Entry 6W6H (electron microscopy, 3.30 A resolution); this record covers chains C and D of the 7 polymer chains in the assembly.

== Chain C (and D) ==
Protein: Chaperone protein ClpB
From: Mycobacterium tuberculosis
Notes: chain D of this document is another copy of the same molecule, construct and numbering; everything in this record applies to it too
Reference sequence: P9WPD0 (CLPB_MYCTO); numbering as in UniProt (aligned over 1-848)
Amino-acid sequence (848 residues; numbered 1 to 848; the number before each row is that of its first residue):
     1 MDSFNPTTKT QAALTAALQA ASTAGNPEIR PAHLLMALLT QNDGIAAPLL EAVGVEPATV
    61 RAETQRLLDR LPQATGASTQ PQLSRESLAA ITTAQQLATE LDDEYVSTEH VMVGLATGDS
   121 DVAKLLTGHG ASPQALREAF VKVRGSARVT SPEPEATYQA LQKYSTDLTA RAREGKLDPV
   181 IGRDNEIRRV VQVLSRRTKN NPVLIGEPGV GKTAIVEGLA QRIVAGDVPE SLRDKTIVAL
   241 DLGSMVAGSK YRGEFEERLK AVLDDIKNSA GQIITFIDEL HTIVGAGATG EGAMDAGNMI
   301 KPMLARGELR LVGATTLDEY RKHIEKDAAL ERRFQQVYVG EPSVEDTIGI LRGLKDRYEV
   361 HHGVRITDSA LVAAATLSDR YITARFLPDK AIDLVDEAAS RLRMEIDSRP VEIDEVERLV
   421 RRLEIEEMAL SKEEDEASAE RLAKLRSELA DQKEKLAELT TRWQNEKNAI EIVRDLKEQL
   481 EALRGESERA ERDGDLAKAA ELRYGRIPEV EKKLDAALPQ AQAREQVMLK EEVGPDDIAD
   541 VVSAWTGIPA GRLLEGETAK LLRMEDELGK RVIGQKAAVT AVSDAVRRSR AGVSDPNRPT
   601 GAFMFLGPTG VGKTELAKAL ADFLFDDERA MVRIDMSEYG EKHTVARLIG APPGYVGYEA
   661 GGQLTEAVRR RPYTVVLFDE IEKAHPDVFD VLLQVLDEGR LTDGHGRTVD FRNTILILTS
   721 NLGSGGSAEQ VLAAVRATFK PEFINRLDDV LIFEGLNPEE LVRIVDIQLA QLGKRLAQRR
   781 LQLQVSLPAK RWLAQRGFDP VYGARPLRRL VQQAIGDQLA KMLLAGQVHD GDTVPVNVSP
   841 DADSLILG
Unresolved in the structure: 1-158, 291-292, 479-527, 846-848 (chain D: 1-158, 289-294, 411-529, 846-848)
Ligand contacts:
  - ATP-gamma-S (AGS; phosphothiophosphoric acid-adenylate ester), molecule 1: D178, P179, V180, I181, P208, G209, V210, G211, K212, T213, A214, T316, I350, L354, P388, I392
  - ATP-gamma-S (AGS), molecule 2: A329, R332, R333
  - ATP-gamma-S (AGS), molecule 3: R571, V572, I573, P608, T609, G610, V611, G612, K613, T614, E615, E680, N721, L756, I764, Q768, A804, R805, R808
Curated features (UniProtKB/Swiss-Prot):
  - binding site (ATP): G206 to T213, G607 to T614
What the authors report for this chain:
  - mutagenesis - L18R, S22R, L88R, T92R: unchanged catalytic activity (ATP hydrolysis)
  - mutagenesis - R365A, D368R, E434K, E436R: unchanged catalytic activity (ClpB ATPase activity)
  - mutagenesis - R422A: abolished catalytic activity on refold a protein substrate
  - mutagenesis - L18R, L88R, R365A, D368R, E436R, L496A, Y504A: abolished catalytic activity
  - mutagenesis - E434K: decreased catalytic activity on aggregated luciferase reactivation
  - mutagenesis - Q11R, T15R: abolished expression
  - mutagenesis - S22R, T92R: decreased catalytic activity on aggregate luciferase reactivation
  - mutagenesis - R503A: unchanged catalytic activity

== Chain C / chain D interface ==
Contacting residue pairs (134):
  R171(C) with R306(D)
  D178(C) with R197(D), salt bridge
  P208(C) with A328(D); R332(D)
  G209(C) with R332(D)
  G243(C) with M299(D)
  S244(C) with K260(D)
  V246(C) with G253(D); E256(D)
  A247(C) with G253(D); E257(D), hydrogen bond (backbone-backbone)
  G248(C) with G253(D)
  S249(C) with R252(D); G253(D)
  K250(C) with Y251(D); R252(D), hydrogen bond (backbone-backbone); E254(D)
  Y251(C) with R252(D)
  R252(C) with R252(D)
  F255(C) with R252(D)
  E256(C) with R252(D), salt bridge
  E279(C) with K301(D), salt bridge; R333(D), salt bridge
  H281(C) with N298(D)
  T282(C) with N298(D)
  T289(C) with R252(D)
  T316(C) with A329(D)
  E319(C) with D327(D)
  R357(C) with R197(D)
  Y358(C) with R197(D)
  H361(C) with R197(D)
  H362(C) with S195(D); R196(D)
  R385(C) with K199(D); E331(D), hydrogen bond (side chain-backbone); R332(D), hydrogen bond (side chain-backbone); F334(D), hydrogen bond (side chain-backbone)
  D389(C) with K199(D), salt bridge; R332(D), salt bridge
  D393(C) with R196(D), salt bridge; K199(D), salt bridge; Q335(D), hydrogen bond
  D396(C) with R196(D), salt bridge; R197(D); T198(D)
  E397(C) with V193(D); R196(D), salt bridge; Q335(D)
  S400(C) with Q192(D), hydrogen bond (side chain-backbone); S195(D), hydrogen bond (side chain-backbone)
  R401(C) with Q192(D)
  M404(C) with V191(D), hydrophobic; Q192(D)
  D407(C) with E230(D)
  D414(C) with R188(D), salt bridge
  E415(C) with N185(D)
  R418(C) with D184(D); R188(D); D227(D), salt bridge
  R422(C) with I181(D)
  E426(C) with R352(D), salt bridge
  E433(C) with T367(D); D368(D), hydrogen bond (side chain-backbone)
  R441(C) with D368(D), salt bridge; S369(D); V372(D)
  A544(C) with R189(D)
  W545(C) with R189(D); Q335(D)
  T609(C) with N745(D), hydrogen bond
  R633(C) with E698(D), salt bridge; R700(D)
  D635(C) with Q694(D); R700(D), salt bridge
  S637(C) with D690(D), hydrogen bond (side chain-backbone); Q694(D)
  E638(C) with Q694(D), hydrogen bond; L701(D); T702(D), hydrogen bond
  E641(C) with K642(D)
  H643(C) with P652(D); Y655(D)
  A646(C) with P653(D)
  R647(C) with I649(D); P653(D); T702(D), hydrogen bond; D703(D); G704(D)
  A651(C) with P653(D)
  V656(C) with Y658(D), hydrophobic
  G657(C) with P653(D); G654(D)
  E659(C) with R321(D), hydrogen bond (backbone-side chain)
  A660(C) with R321(D)
  Q663(C) with G704(D); H705(D); G706(D)
  R669(C) with E325(D), salt bridge
  R670(C) with L317(D)
  R671(C) with Y338(D)
  E680(C) with E742(D)
  K683(C) with D690(D); K740(D); E742(D), salt bridge
  N721(C) with E742(D), hydrogen bond
  R775(C) with S594(D), hydrogen bond (side chain-backbone); D595(D); P596(D)
  L776(C) with V593(D), hydrophobic
  Y802(C) with R736(D); I744(D); N745(D), hydrogen bond (backbone-side chain)
  R805(C) with D697(D), salt bridge; N745(D); R746(D)
  P806(C) with N745(D)
  R808(C) with R598(D); D697(D), salt bridge
  R809(C) with N745(D), hydrogen bond (side chain-backbone); L747(D)
  Q812(C) with R588(D); D595(D); R598(D), hydrogen bond
  G816(C) with R588(D); V593(D)
  D817(C) with R588(D)
  L819(C) with V593(D), hydrophobic
  A820(C) with A591(D), hydrophobic
  K821(C) with R587(D)
  L823(C) with A591(D)
  L824(C) with L553(D), hydrophobic; L562(D), hydrophobic; R587(D); A591(D), hydrophobic
Also at the interface, not in a pair above, chain C (90 interface residues in all): E254, L430, D435, L445, G610, T644, Y655, E682, R707, Q778, R779
Also at the interface, not in a pair above, chain D (93 interface residues in all): G182, R222, P229, P302, K326, G349, T376, T558, D584, G592, E659, V691, L693, P741, D748

== Summary ==
90 residues of chain C face 93 of chain D across their interface, with 20 hydrogen bonds and 20 salt bridges.
Polar pairs include D178(C)-R197(D), E256(C)-R252(D) and E279(C)-K301(D). The paper reports that L18R, L88R
and R365A of chain C, among others, abolish catalytic activity; Q11R and T15R of chain C abolish expression;
14 substitutions were tested in all.
Both chains are Chaperone protein ClpB (Mycobacterium tuberculosis). Entry 6W6H (The Mycobacterium
tuberculosis ClpB disaggregase hexamer structure in conformation II in the presence of DnaK chaperone ...) was
determined by electron microscopy together with 6W6I, 6W6J and 6W6G from the same study.
